Entry 6TBU (electron microscopy, 3.16 A resolution); this record covers chain A.

[Chain A]
Molecule: Protein dispatched
Organism: Drosophila melanogaster
UniProtKB: Q9VNJ5 (DISP_DROME); residue numbers follow UniProt; this construct covers 1-1218
Sequence (1218 residues; row label = number of the first residue in the row):
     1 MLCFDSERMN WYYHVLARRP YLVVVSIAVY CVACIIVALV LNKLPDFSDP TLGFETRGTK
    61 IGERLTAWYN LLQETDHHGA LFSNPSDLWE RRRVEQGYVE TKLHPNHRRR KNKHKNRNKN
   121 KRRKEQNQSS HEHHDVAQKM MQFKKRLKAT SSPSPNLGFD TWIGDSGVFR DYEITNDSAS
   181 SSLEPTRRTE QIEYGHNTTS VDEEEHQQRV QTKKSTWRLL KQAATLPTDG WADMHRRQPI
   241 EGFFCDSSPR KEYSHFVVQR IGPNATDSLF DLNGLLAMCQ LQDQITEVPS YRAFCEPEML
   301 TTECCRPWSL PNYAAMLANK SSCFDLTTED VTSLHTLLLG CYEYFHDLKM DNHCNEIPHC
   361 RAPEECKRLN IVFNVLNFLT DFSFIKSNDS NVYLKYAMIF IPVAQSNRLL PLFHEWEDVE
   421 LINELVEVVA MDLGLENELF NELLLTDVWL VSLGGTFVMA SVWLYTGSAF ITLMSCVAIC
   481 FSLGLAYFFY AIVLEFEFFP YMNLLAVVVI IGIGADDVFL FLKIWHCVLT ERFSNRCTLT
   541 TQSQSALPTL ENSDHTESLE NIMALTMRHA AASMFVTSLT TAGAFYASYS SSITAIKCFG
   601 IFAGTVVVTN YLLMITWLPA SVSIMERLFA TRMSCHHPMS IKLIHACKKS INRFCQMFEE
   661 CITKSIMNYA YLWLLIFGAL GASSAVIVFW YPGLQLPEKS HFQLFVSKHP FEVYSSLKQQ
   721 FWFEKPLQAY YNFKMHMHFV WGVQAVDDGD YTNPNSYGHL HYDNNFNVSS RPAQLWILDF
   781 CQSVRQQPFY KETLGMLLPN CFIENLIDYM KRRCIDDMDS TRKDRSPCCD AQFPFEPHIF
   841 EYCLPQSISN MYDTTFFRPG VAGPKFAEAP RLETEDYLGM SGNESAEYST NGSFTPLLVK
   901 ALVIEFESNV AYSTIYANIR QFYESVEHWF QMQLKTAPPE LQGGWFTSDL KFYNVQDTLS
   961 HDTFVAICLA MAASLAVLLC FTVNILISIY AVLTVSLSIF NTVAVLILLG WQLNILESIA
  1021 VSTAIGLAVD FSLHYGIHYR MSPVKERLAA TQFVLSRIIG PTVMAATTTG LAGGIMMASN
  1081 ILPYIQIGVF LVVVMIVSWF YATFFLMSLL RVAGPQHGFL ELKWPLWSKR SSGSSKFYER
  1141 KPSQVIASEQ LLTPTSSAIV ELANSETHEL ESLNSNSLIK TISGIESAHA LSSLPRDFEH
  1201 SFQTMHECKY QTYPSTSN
Disordered / not traced: 1-5, 91-246, 262-263, 344-366, 386-391, 532-557, 630-647, 727-730, 793-797, 816-826, 870-893, 1123-1218
Differences from the reference sequence: conflict Tyr731 (Glu in Q9VNJ5)
Swiss-Prot annotation at these positions:
  - glycosylation (N-linked (GlcNAc...) asparagine): Asn127, Asn176, Asn197, Asn264, Asn319, Asn388, Asn767, Asn883, Asn891
  - mutagenesis: Asp516 to Asp517 (Loss of function; when associated with A-1030; Loss of function; when associated with N-1030), Asp1030 (D1030A: Loss of function; when associated with 516-A-A-517; D1030N: Loss of function; when associated with 517-N-N-517)
Disulfides: Cys279-Cys323, Cys295-Cys304, Cys781-Cys801, Cys814-Cys829, Cys828-Cys843
Covalent attachments: N-acetylglucosamine (NAG) linked to Asn319, Asn767

[In short]
Covalently linked N-acetylglucosamine: at Asn319 and Asn767. UniProt lists 3 mutagenesis sites.
Chain A is Protein dispatched (Drosophila melanogaster); the structure, Structure of Drosophila melanogaster
Dispatched, was determined by electron microscopy, deposited together with 6TD6.
